6CSV - chains A and C; structure by X-ray diffraction, 2.50 A resolution.

[Chain A (and C)]
Name: Centrosomal protein of 63 kDa, Centrosomal protein of 152 kDa
From: Homo sapiens
Notes: chain C of this document is another copy of the same molecule, construct and numbering; everything in this record applies to it too
Reference sequence: chimeric construct of Q96MT8, O94986: residues 502-541 from Q96MT8 (CEP63_HUMAN) positions 664-703 (UniProt number = residue number + 162); residues 1205-1250 from O94986 positions 1261-1306 (UniProt number = residue number + 56)
Chain sequence (94 residues; numbered 499 to 1250; 658 numbers in that range are skipped by the numbering (no residue carries them; nothing is unmodelled there); the number before each row is that of its first residue):
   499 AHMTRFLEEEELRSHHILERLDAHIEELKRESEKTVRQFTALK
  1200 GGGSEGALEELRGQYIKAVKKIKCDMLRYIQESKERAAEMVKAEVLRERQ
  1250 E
Not modelled in the structure: 1200-1201, 1249-1250 (chain C: 1200-1204, 1250)
Differences from the reference sequence: expression tag (499-501); linker (1200-1204)
Reported in the primary citation:
  - mutagenesis - F504A/E507A/E508A/R511A/I515A/L519A/D520A/I523A: abolished binding to Cep152 FL
  - mutagenesis - L1207A/L1210A/Y1214A/I1221A/M1225A/Y1228A: decreased binding to Centrosomal protein of 63 kDa, Centrosomal protein of 152 kDa (chain A)

[Interface between chain A and chain C]
Residue-residue contacts (67):
  Ala499(A) with Glu1243(C), hydrogen bond (backbone-side chain)
  His500(A) with Glu1243(C), salt bridge
  Met501(A) with Met1239(C), hydrophobic; Val1240(C); Glu1243(C), hydrogen bond (backbone-side chain)
  Thr502(A) with Val1240(C)
  Phe504(A) with Phe504(C), hydrophobic; Met1239(C), hydrophobic
  Leu505(A) with Lys1233(C); Ala1236(C), hydrophobic
  Glu509(A) with Lys1233(C), salt bridge
  Ser512(A) with Ile1229(C); Lys1233(C)
  Ile515(A) with Ile1229(C), hydrophobic
  Leu516(A) with Leu1226(C), hydrophobic
  Asp520(A) with Lys1222(C), salt bridge
  Ile523(A) with Tyr1214(C); Val1218(C), hydrophobic
  Leu526(A) with Tyr1214(C)
  Lys527(A) with Arg1211(C)
  Phe537(A) with Phe537(C), hydrophobic; Leu1207(C), hydrophobic
  Ser1203(A) with Phe537(C)
  Glu1204(A) with Thr538(C)
  Leu1207(A) with Val534(C), hydrophobic; Phe537(C), hydrophobic; Leu1210(C)
  Leu1210(A) with Leu1210(C), hydrophobic
  Arg1211(A) with Lys527(C), hydrogen bond (side chain-backbone); Ser530(C), hydrogen bond; Glu531(C); Val534(C); Leu1210(C)
  Tyr1214(A) with Leu526(C); Leu1210(C), hydrophobic; Arg1211(C); Tyr1214(C)
  Ile1215(A) with Leu526(C), hydrophobic; Lys527(C); Ser530(C)
  Ala1217(A) with Tyr1214(C), hydrophobic
  Val1218(A) with Ile523(C); Tyr1214(C), hydrophobic; Val1218(C), hydrophobic; Ile1221(C), hydrophobic
  Lys1219(A) with Ile523(C)
  Ile1221(A) with Ile1221(C), hydrophobic
  Lys1222(A) with Asp520(C), salt bridge; Ile523(C)
  Met1225(A) with Leu519(C), hydrophobic; Met1225(C), hydrophobic
  Leu1226(A) with Leu516(C), hydrophobic
  Tyr1228(A) with Met1225(C), hydrophobic
  Ile1229(A) with Ser512(C); Ile515(C), hydrophobic; Tyr1228(C)
  Ser1232(A) with Glu508(C)
  Lys1233(A) with Leu505(C); Glu509(C), salt bridge; Ser512(C)
  Ala1236(A) with Phe504(C), hydrophobic
  Met1239(A) with Met501(C), hydrophobic
  Val1240(A) with Met501(C); Thr502(C)
  Glu1243(A) with Ala499(C), hydrogen bond (side chain-backbone); His500(C), salt bridge; Met501(C), hydrogen bond (side chain-backbone)
Interface residues without a listed pair, chain A (43 interface residues in all): Glu508, His513, Leu519, Lys541, Glu1208, Ala1237
Interface residues without a listed pair, chain C (42 interface residues in all): Lys541, Ala1206, Ile1215, Ser1232, Ala1237

[Summary]
43 residues of chain A and 42 residues of chain C are in contact, with 6 hydrogen bonds and 6 salt bridges.
Polar pairs include His500(A)-Glu1243(C), Glu509(A)-Lys1233(C) and Asp520(A)-Lys1222(C). From the paper:
F504A/E507A/E508A/R511A/I515A/L519A/D520A/I523A of chain A abolish binding to Cep152 FL;
L1207A/L1210A/Y1214A/I1221A/M1225A/Y1228A of chain A reduce binding to Centrosomal protein of 63 kDa,
Centrosomal protein of 152 kDa (chain A).
Chain A and chain C are both Centrosomal protein of 63 kDa, Centrosomal protein of 152 kDa (Homo sapiens); the
structure, The structure of the Cep63-Cep152 heterotetrameric complex, was determined by X-ray diffraction,
deposited together with 6CSU.
